PDB entry 3S0I | X-ray diffraction, 1.50 A resolution | chain A

[Chain A]
Protein: Glycolipid transfer protein
Source organism: Homo sapiens
Reference sequence: Q9NZD2 (GLTP_HUMAN); numbering as in UniProt (aligned over 1-209)
Chain sequence (209 residues; row label = number of the first residue in the row):
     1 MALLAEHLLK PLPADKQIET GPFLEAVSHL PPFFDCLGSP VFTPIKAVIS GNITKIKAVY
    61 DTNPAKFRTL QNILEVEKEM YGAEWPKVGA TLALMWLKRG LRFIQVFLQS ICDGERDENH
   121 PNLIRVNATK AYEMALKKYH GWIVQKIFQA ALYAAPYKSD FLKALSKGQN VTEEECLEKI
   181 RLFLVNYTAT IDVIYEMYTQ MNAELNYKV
Disordered / not traced: 1-7, 169
Differences from the reference sequence: engineered mutation V48 (Asp in Q9NZD2)
Curated features (UniProtKB/Swiss-Prot):
  - region: I45 to K66 (2 X 12 AA approximate tandem repeats)
  - binding site (beta-D-galactosyl-(1->4)-beta-D-glucosyl-(1<->1)-N-[(9Z)-octadecenoyl]-sphing-4-enine): H140, Y207
  - modified residue: A2 (N-acetylalanine)
  - mutagenesis: I45 (I45N: 18% decrease in activity), N52 (N52I: Significant inactivation; 15% residual activity), K55 (K55I: No loss of activity; 90-97% residual activity), W96 (W96A: Almost complete inactivation; 1-3% residual activity. No effect on autophagy; W96F: Partial inactivation; 63% residual activity), F103 (F103S: About 25% decrease in activity), L136 (L136R: Significant inactivation; 5% residual acti vity), H140 (H140L: Almost complete inactivation; 1-3% residual activity), F148 (F148S: About 50% decrease in activity), L165 (L165R: 46% decrease in activity), F183 (F183S: No loss of activity; 90% residual activity), Y207 (Y207L: No loss of activity; 90-97% residual activity)
Ligand contacts: cis-tetracosenoyl sulfatide (CIS; (15Z)-N-((1S,2R,3E)-2-hydroxy-1-{[(3-O-sulfo-beta-D-galactopyranosyl)oxy]methyl}heptadec-3-enyl)tetracos-15-enamide): L9, A26, V27, L30, F33, F34, L37, P40, F42, T43, P44, I45, V48, I49, G51, N52, K55, K87, G89, L92, A93, W96, G100, L101, F103, I104, F107, L108, I124, A128, L136, H140, V144, F148, A151, A155, F161, L165, F183, Y187, Y207, V209
Reported in the primary citation:
  - binding site for cis-tetracosenoyl sulfatide: F33, N52, G89, L92
  - conformationally variable residues (side-chain flip): K55
  - self-association interface (contacts with another copy of this molecule); pairs are residue here / residue on that copy: P44-P44 (hydrophobic contact), A47, V48

[Summary]
Bound to chain A: cis-tetracosenoyl sulfatide. Curated annotation (UniProt) lists
beta-D-galactosyl-(1->4)-beta-D-glucosyl-(1<->1)-N-[(9Z)-octadecenoyl]-sphing-4-enine-binding residues H140
and Y207 and 11 mutagenesis sites. From the paper: a binding site for cis-tetracosenoyl sulfatide at F33, N52
and G89 among others; conformational variability at K55.
Chain A is Glycolipid transfer protein (Homo sapiens); the structure, Crystal Structure of D48V mutant of
Human Glycolipid Transfer Protein complexed with 3-O-sulfo galactosylceramide containing nervonoyl ..., was
determined by X-ray diffraction together with 3RIC, 3RWV, 3RZN and 3S0K from the same study.
